PDB entry 7Y0H | electron microscopy, 3.56 A resolution | chains B and C of the 12 polymer chains in the assembly

== Chain B (and C) ==
Protein: Immunoglobulin heavy constant mu
Source organism: Homo sapiens
Notes: chain C of this document is another copy of the same molecule, construct and numbering; everything in this record applies to it too
UniProtKB: P01871 (IGHM_HUMAN); residues 229-576 here correspond to UniProt positions 106-453 (UniProt number = residue number - 123)
Amino-acid sequence (383 residues; numbered 194 to 576; the number before each row is that of its first residue):
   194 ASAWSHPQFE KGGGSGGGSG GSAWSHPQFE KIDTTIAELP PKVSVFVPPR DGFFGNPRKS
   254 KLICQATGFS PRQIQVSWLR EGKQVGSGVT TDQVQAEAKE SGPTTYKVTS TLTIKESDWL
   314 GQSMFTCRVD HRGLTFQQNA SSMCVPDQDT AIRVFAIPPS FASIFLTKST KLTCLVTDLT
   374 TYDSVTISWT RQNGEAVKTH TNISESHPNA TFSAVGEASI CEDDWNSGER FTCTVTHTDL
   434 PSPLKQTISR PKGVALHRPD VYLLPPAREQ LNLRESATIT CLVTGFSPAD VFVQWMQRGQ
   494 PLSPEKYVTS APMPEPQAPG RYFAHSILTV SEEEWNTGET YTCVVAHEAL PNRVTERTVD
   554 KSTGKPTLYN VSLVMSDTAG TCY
Disordered / not traced: 194-344, 573-576 (chain C: 194-344, 574-576)
Construct notes: expression tag (194-228)
Cystine bridges: Cys367-Cys426, Cys474-Cys536
Covalent attachments: N-acetylglucosamine (NAG) linked to Asn563
UniProt features mapped onto this chain:
  - glycosylation (N-linked (GlcNAc...) asparagine): Asn332 (complex), Asn395, Asn402

== Interface between chain B and chain C ==
Pairs across the interface - 46 pairs, chain B then chain C:
  Phe358(B) - Asn545(C)
  Lys361(B) - Arg546(C)
  Cys414(B) - Cys414(C)  hydrophobic
  Cys414(B) - Glu415(C)
  Gln487(B) - Asn545(C)
  Met489(B) - Asn545(C)
  Gly492(B) - Arg451(C)
  Gly492(B) - Pro544(C)
  Val537(B) - Asn545(C)
  Pro544(B) - Gly492(C)
  Asn545(B) - Phe358(C)
  Asn545(B) - Val537(C)
  Asn545(B) - Val547(C)
  Val547(B) - Val547(C)  hydrophobic
  Val547(B) - Glu549(C)
  Thr548(B) - Glu549(C)
  Glu549(B) - Val547(C)
  Lys558(B) - Thr560(C)
  Pro559(B) - Thr560(C)
  Thr560(B) - Pro559(C)
  Thr560(B) - Thr560(C)
  Thr560(B) - Leu561(C)  hydrogen bond (backbone-backbone)
  Leu561(B) - Leu561(C)
  Tyr562(B) - Leu561(C)  hydrogen bond (backbone-backbone)
  Tyr562(B) - Tyr562(C)
  Tyr562(B) - Asn563(C)  hydrogen bond (backbone-backbone)
  Asn563(B) - Asn563(C)
  Val564(B) - Asn563(C)
  Val564(B) - Val564(C)
  Val564(B) - Ser565(C)  hydrogen bond (backbone-backbone)
  Ser565(B) - Ser565(C)
  Leu566(B) - Ser565(C)
  Leu566(B) - Leu566(C)
  Leu566(B) - Val567(C)  hydrogen bond (backbone-backbone)
  Leu566(B) - Met568(C)  hydrophobic
  Val567(B) - Val567(C)  hydrophobic
  Met568(B) - Val567(C)  hydrogen bond (backbone-backbone)
  Met568(B) - Met568(C)  hydrophobic
  Met568(B) - Asp570(C)
  Met568(B) - Thr571(C)
  Ser569(B) - Asp570(C)  hydrogen bond
  Ser569(B) - Thr571(C)
  Asp570(B) - Asp570(C)
  Asp570(B) - Thr571(C)
  Asp570(B) - Ala572(C)  hydrogen bond (side chain-backbone)
  Asp570(B) - Gly573(C)
Other interface residues (no listed pair), chain B (31 interface residues in all): Ser362, Ser412, Arg451, Pro494, Arg546, Arg550
Other interface residues (no listed pair), chain C (30 interface residues in all): Lys361, Ile413, Asp416, Met489, Thr548

== Overview ==
31 residues of chain B and 30 residues of chain C are in contact; the contacts include 8 hydrogen bonds. Polar
contacts include Ser569(B)-Asp570(C), Asp570(B)-Ala572(C) and Thr560(B)-Leu561(C). N-acetylglucosamine is
covalently linked to Asn563(B).
Both chains are Immunoglobulin heavy constant mu (Homo sapiens). Entry 7Y0H (Cryo-EM structure of human IgM-Fc
in complex with the J chain and the P. falciparum VAR2CSA ...) was determined by electron microscopy,
deposited together with 7Y0J, 7Y09 and 7YG2.
